6E6C - chain A; structure by X-ray diffraction, 1.90 A resolution.

== Chain A ==
Protein: GTPase HRas
Organism: Homo sapiens
Reference sequence: P01112 (RASH_HUMAN); numbering as in UniProt (aligned over 1-166)
Amino-acid sequence (166 residues; each row starts with the number of its first residue):
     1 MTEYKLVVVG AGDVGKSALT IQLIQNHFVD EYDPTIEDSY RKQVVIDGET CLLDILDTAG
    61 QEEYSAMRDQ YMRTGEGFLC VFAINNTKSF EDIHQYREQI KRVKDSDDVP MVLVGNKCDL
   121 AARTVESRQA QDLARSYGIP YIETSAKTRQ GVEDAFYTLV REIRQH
Unresolved in the structure: 61-62
Construct notes: engineered mutation D13 (Gly in P01112)
Bound ions: Ca2+: E3, E76; Mg2+: S17 (together with GMP-PNP)
Residues lining bound ligands: GMP-PNP (GNP; phosphoaminophosphonic acid-guanylate ester): A11, G12, D13, V14, G15, K16, S17, A18, F28, V29, D30, D33, G60, N116, K117, D119, L120, T144, S145, A146, K147
UniProt features mapped onto this chain:
  - region: H166 (Hypervariable region)
  - motif: Y32 to Y40 (Effector region)
  - binding site (GTP): V29 to T35, A59, G60, N116 to D119, S145 to K147
  - modified residue: M1 (N-acetylmethionine), T2 (N-acetylthreonine), C118 (S-nitrosocysteine)
  - glycosylation: T35 (Microbial infection: O-linked (Glc) threonine)
  - natural variant: G12 (G12A: In CSTLO; G12C: In CSTLO; G12D: In CSTLO; G12E: In CSTLO; G12S: In CSTLO and CMEMS; G12V: In CSTLO, bladder carcinoma and CMEMS), D13 (G13D: In CSTLO; this construct carries the variant), Q22 (Q22K: In CMEMS), E37 (E37EE: In CSTLO), T58 (T58I: In CSTLO), Q61 (Q61K: In NMTC2; Q61L: In melanoma), E63 (E63K: In CMEMS), S89 (S89C: Found in a patient with severe fetal hydrops and pleural effusion; uncertain significance), K117 (K117R: In CSTLO), A146 (A146T: In CSTLO; A146V: In CSTLO)
  - mutagenesis: S17 (S17N: Dominant negative. Prevents PLCE1 EGF-induced recruitment to plasma membrane. No effect on subcellular location of isoform 2), N26 (N26G: Loss of interaction with PLCE1; when associated with V-12), V29 (V29A: No effect on interaction with PLCE1; when associated with V-12), Y32 (Y32F: Loss of interaction and recruitment to plasma membrane of PLCE1; when associated with V-12), P34 (P34G: No effect on interaction with PLCE1; when associated with V-12), T35 (T35S: Loss of interaction with PLCE1; when associated with V-12), E37 (E37G: No effect on interaction with PLCE1; when associated with V-12), D38 (D38N: No effect on interaction with PLCE1; when associated with V-12), S39 (S39C: No effect on interaction with PLCE1; when associated with V-12), A59 (A59T: Loss of GTPase activity and creation of an autophosphorylation site), Q61 (Q61I: Moderately increased transformation of cultured cell lines; Q61R: Promotes interaction with SHOC2 and PP1C; Q61V: Strongly increased transformation of cultured cell lines), A83 (A83T: GTP-binding activity reduced by factor of 30), 4 further mutagenesis entries in UniProt
Reported in the primary citation:
  - conformationally variable residues (side-chain flip): Y32, T35, Y71
  - binding site for GMP-PNP: D13, G60
  - contacts within the chain: D38-D57 (backbone contact)
  - mutagenesis - G13D: decreased binding to Raf-RBD

== In short ==
Chain A binds GMP-PNP. E3 and E76 coordinate Ca2+. UniProt lists 16 GTP-binding residues and 17 mutagenesis
sites. From the paper: a binding site for GMP-PNP at D13 and G60; G13D reduces binding to Raf-RBD.
Chain A is GTPase HRas (Homo sapiens); the structure, HRAS G13D bound to GppNHp (H13GNP), was determined by
X-ray diffraction, deposited together with 6E6F, 6E6G, 6E6H, 6E6P and 6DZH.
